Entry 1ML5 (electron microscopy, 14.00 A resolution (very low resolution: no residue pairs are listed; an interface is given only as per-side residue counts)); this record covers chains A and P of the 45 polymer chains in the assembly.

== Chain A ==
Molecule: 30S 16S ribosomal RNA
Organism: Escherichia coli
Sequence (1522 nucleotides; row label = number of the first residue in the row; note: 42 numbers in that range are skipped by the numbering (no residue carries them; nothing is unmodelled there); a row labelled like 186A-186F holds insertion residues (186A, then the next letters in order); numbering starts at 0):
     0 UUUGUUGGAGAGUUUGAUCCUGGCUCAGGGUGAACGCUGGCGGCGUGCCU
    50 AAGACAUGCAAGUCGUGCGG
    73 GCCGCGGGGU
    84 UUUACUCCGU
    95 GGU
    99 C
   101 AGCGGCGGACGGGUGAGUAACGCGUGGGU
  129A G
   130 ACCUACCCGGAAGAGGGGGACAACCCGGGGAAACUCGGGCUAAUCCCCCA
   180 UGUGGAC
186A-186F CCGCCC
   187 CUUG
191A-191F GGGUGU
   191 GUCCAAAGGGC
   208 UUU
   216 GCCCGCUUCCGGAUGGGCCCGCGUCCCAUCAGCUAGUUGGUGGGGUAAUG
   266 GCCCACCAAGGCGACGACGGGUAGCCGGUCUGAGAGGAUGGCCGGCCACA
   316 GGGGCACUGAGACACGGGCCCCACUCCUACGGGAGGCAGCAGUUAGGAAU
   366 CUUCCGCAAUGGGCGCAAGCCUGACGGAGCGACGCCGCUUGGAGGAAGAA
   416 GCCCUUCGGGGUGUAAACUCCUGAA
   442 CCCGGGACGAAACCCCC
   464 GACGA
   474 GGGGACUGACGGUACCGGGGUAAUA
   500 GCGCCGGCCAACUCCGUGCCAGCAGCCGCGGUAAUACGGAGGGCGCGAGC
   550 GUUACCCGGAUUCACUGGGCGUAAAGGGCGUGUAGGCGGCCUGGGGCGUC
   600 CCAUGUGAAAGACCACGGCUCAACCGUGGGGGAGCGUGGGAUACGCUCAG
   650 GCUAGACGGUGGGAGAGGGUGGUGGAAUUCCCGGAGUAGCGGUGAAAUGC
   700 GCAGAUACCGGGAGGAACGCCGAUGGCGAAGGCAGCCACCUGGUCCACCC
   750 GUGACGCUGAGGCGCGAAAGCGUGGGGAGCAAACCGGAUUAGAUACCCGG
   800 GUAGUCCACGCCCUAAACGAUGCGCGCUAGGUCUCUGGG
   841 UCU
   848 CCUGGGGGCCGAAGCUAACGCGUUAAGCGCGCCGCCUGGGGAGUACGGCC
   898 GCAAGGCUGAAACUCAAAGGAAUUGACGGGGGCCCGCACAAGCGGUGGAG
   948 CAUGUGGUUUAAUUCGAAGCAACGCGAAGAACCUUACCAGGCCUUGACAU
   998 G
  998A C
   999 UAGGGAACCCGGGUGAAAGCCUGGGGUGCC
1028A-1028B CC
  1029 GCGA
1032A-1032B GG
  1033 GGAGCCCUAGCACAGGUGCUGCAUGGCCGUCGUCAGCUCGUGCCGUGAGG
  1083 UGUUGGGUUAAGUCCCGCAACGAGCGCAACCCCCGCCGUUAGUUGCCAGC
  1133 GGUUCGGCCGGGCACUCUAACGGGACUGCCCGCGA
  1169 AAGCGGGAGGAAGGAGGGGACGACGUCUGGUCAGCAUGGCCCUUACGGCC
  1219 UGGGCGACACACGUGCUACAAUGCCCACUACAAAGCGAUGCCACCCGGCA
  1269 ACGGGGAGCUAAUCGCAAAAAGGUGGGCCCAGUUCGGAUUGGGGUCUGCA
  1319 ACCCGACCCCAUGAAGCCGGAAUCGCUAGUAAUCGCGGAUCAGC
 1362A C
  1363 AUGCCGCGGUGAAUACGUUCCCGGGCCUUGUACACACCGCCCGUCACGCC
  1413 AUGGGAGCGGGCUCUACCCGAAGUCGCCGGG
  1446 AGCCUACGGG
  1459 CAGGCGCCGAGGGUAGGGCCCGUGACUGGGGCGAAGUCGUAACAAGGUAG
  1509 CUGUACCGGAAGGUGCGGCUGGAUCACCUCCUUUCU
Not modelled in the structure: 0, 1543-1544

== Chain P ==
Molecule: 30S ribosomal protein S13
Organism: Escherichia coli
Amino-acid sequence (126 residues; numbered 1 to 126; the number before each row is that of its first residue):
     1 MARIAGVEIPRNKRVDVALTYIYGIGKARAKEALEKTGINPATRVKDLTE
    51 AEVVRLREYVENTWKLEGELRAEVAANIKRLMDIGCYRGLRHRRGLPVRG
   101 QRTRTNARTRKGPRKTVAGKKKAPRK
Not modelled in the structure: 1

== Interface between chain A and chain P ==
At this resolution (14 A) residue pairs are not listed: 6 residues of chain A and 11 of chain P lie at the interface.

== In short ==
The interface between chain A and chain P involves 6 residues on one side and 11 on the other.
Here chain A is 30S 16S ribosomal RNA and chain P is 30S ribosomal protein S13, both from Escherichia coli.
Entry 1ML5 (Structure of the E. coli ribosomal termination complex with release factor 2) was determined by
electron microscopy.
